Entry 9B8Q (electron microscopy, 3.80 A resolution); this record covers chains J and N of the 9 polymer chains in the assembly.

[Chain J]
Molecule: V-type proton ATPase subunit E 1
Organism: Rattus norvegicus
Reference sequence: Q6PCU2 (VATE1_RAT); residues 1-226 here = UniProt positions 1-226
Chain sequence (226 residues; numbered 1 to 226; the number before each row is that of its first residue):
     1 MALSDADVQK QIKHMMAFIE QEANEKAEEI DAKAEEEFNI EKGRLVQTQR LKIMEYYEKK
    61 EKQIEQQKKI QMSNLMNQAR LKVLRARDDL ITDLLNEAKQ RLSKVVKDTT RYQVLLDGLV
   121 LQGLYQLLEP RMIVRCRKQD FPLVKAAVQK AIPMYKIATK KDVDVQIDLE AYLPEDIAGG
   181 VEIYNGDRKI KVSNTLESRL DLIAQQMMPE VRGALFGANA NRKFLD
Disordered / not traced: 1-3, 123-192, 223-226
Curated features (UniProtKB/Swiss-Prot):
  - modified residue: A2 (N-acetylalanine), Y56 (Phosphotyrosine)

[Chain N]
Molecule: V-type proton ATPase subunit G
Organism: Rattus norvegicus
Reference sequence: Q8R2H0 (Q8R2H0_RAT); numbering as in UniProt (aligned over 1-118)
Chain sequence (118 residues; each row starts with the number of its first residue):
     1 MASQSQGIQQ LLQAEKRAAE KVADARKRKA RRLKQAKEEA QMEVEQYRRE REQEFQSKQQ
    61 AAMGSQGNLS AEVEQATRRQ VQGMQSSQQR NRERVLTQLL GMVCDVRPQV HPNYRITV
Disordered / not traced: 1-2, 109-118

[How chain J and chain N interact]
Contacting residue pairs - 73 pairs, chain J then chain N:
  M15(J) - L11(N)  hydrophobic
  M16(J) - Q10(N)
  M16(J) - A14(N)  hydrophobic
  M16(J) - R17(N)
  E20(J) - R17(N)  salt bridge
  A23(J) - A18(N)  hydrophobic
  N24(J) - K21(N)  hydrogen bond
  I30(J) - A25(N)
  K33(J) - K29(N)
  A34(J) - K29(N)
  E35(J) - R32(N)  salt bridge
  F38(J) - R32(N)
  F38(J) - A36(N)  hydrophobic
  E41(J) - L33(N)
  K42(J) - A36(N)
  L45(J) - A40(N)  hydrophobic
  V46(J) - A40(N)  hydrophobic
  Q49(J) - V44(N)
  R50(J) - Y47(N)
  I53(J) - Y47(N)  hydrophobic
  I53(J) - R48(N)
  M54(J) - Y47(N)
  Y57(J) - R48(N)  hydrogen bond (side chain-backbone)
  Y57(J) - R51(N)
  Y57(J) - E52(N)  hydrogen bond (side chain-backbone)
  Y57(J) - F55(N)  hydrophobic
  K60(J) - F55(N)
  E61(J) - F55(N)
  E61(J) - K58(N)
  I64(J) - Q59(N)
  K68(J) - A62(N)  hydrogen bond (side chain-backbone)
  K68(J) - Q66(N)
  M72(J) - L69(N)  hydrophobic
  L75(J) - S70(N)
  L75(J) - V73(N)  hydrophobic
  A79(J) - T77(N)
  A86(J) - V81(N)  hydrophobic
  R87(J) - M84(N)
  L90(J) - Q88(N)
  L94(J) - R92(N)
  L94(J) - L96(N)  hydrophobic
  E97(J) - R92(N)  salt bridge
  E97(J) - L96(N)
  A98(J) - L96(N)  hydrophobic
  R101(J) - L96(N)
  R101(J) - L100(N)
  L102(J) - V103(N)  hydrophobic
  L115(J) - C104(N)  hydrophobic
  G118(J) - V106(N)
  L121(J) - P108(N)  hydrophobic
  Q122(J) - V106(N)
  R199(J) - M102(N)
  R199(J) - V103(N)  hydrogen bond (side chain-backbone)
  R199(J) - D105(N)  hydrogen bond (side chain-backbone)
  R199(J) - V106(N)
  L200(J) - V103(N)  hydrophobic
  I203(J) - L99(N)  hydrophobic
  I203(J) - M102(N)
  I203(J) - V103(N)  hydrophobic
  M207(J) - Q98(N)
  M207(J) - M102(N)  hydrophobic
  E210(J) - Q98(N)  hydrogen bond
  V211(J) - V95(N)  hydrophobic
  A214(J) - N91(N)  hydrogen bond (backbone-side chain)
  A214(J) - R94(N)
  A214(J) - V95(N)  hydrophobic
  L215(J) - S87(N)  hydrogen bond (backbone-side chain)
  L215(J) - Q88(N)  hydrogen bond (backbone-backbone)
  L215(J) - N91(N)
  L215(J) - R92(N)
  F216(J) - M84(N)  hydrophobic
  F216(J) - S87(N)
  F216(J) - Q88(N)
Also at the interface, not in a pair above, chain J (56 interface residues in all): I19, A27, D31, E58, M76, V83, D93, A204, G217
Also at the interface, not in a pair above, chain N (52 interface residues in all): E15, R26, R28, E39, S65, Q80, Q85, T97

[Summary]
The interface between chain J and chain N involves 56 residues on one side and 52 on the other; the contacts
include 10 hydrogen bonds and 3 salt bridges. Polar pairs include E20(J)-R17(N), E35(J)-R32(N) and
E97(J)-R92(N).
Chain J is V-type proton ATPase subunit E 1 and chain N is V-type proton ATPase subunit G, both from Rattus
norvegicus; the structure, Synaptic Vesicle V-ATPase with synaptophysin and SidK, State 3, peripheral stalks,
was determined by electron microscopy together with 9B8P from the same study.
